3HHZ - chains A and K of the 11 polymer chains in the assembly; structure by X-ray diffraction, 3.50 A resolution.

[Chain A]
Molecule: Phosphoprotein
Source organism: Vesicular stomatitis Indiana virus
Notes: fragment: nucleocapsid-binding domain
UniProtKB: P04880 (PHOSP_VSIVM); residues 183-265 here = UniProt positions 183-265
Sequence (87 residues; each row starts with the number of its first residue):
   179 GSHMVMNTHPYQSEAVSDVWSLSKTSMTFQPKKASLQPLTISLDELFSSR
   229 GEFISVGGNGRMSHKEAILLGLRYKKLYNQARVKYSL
Not modelled in the structure: 179-192
Sequence notes: expression tag (179-182)
What the authors report for this chain:
  - post-translational modification sites: Ser-226, Ser-227 (citing earlier work)

[Chain K]
Molecule: Nucleoprotein
Source organism: Vesicular stomatitis Indiana virus
UniProtKB: Q77E03 (NCAP_VSIVN); residues 2-422 here = UniProt positions 2-422
Sequence (421 residues; row label = number of the first residue in the row):
     2 SVTVKRIIDNTVIVPKLPANEDPVEYPADYFRKSKEIPLYINTTKSLSDL
    52 RGYVYQGLKSGNVSIIHVNSYLYGALKDIRGKLDKDWSSFGINIGKAGDT
   102 IGIFDLVSLKALDGVLPDGVSDASRTSADDKWLPLYLLGLYRVGRTQMPE
   152 YRKKLMDGLTNQCKMINEQFEPLVPEGRDIFDVWGNDSNYTKIVAAVDMF
   202 FHMFKKHECASFRYGTIVSRFKDCAALATFGHLCKITGMSTEDVTTWILN
   252 REVADEMVQMMLPGQEIDKADSYMPYLIDFGLSSKSPYSSVKNPAFHFWG
   302 QLTALLLRSTRARNARQPDDIEYTSLTTAGLLYAYAVGSSADLAQQFCVG
   352 DNKYTPDDSTGGLTTNAPPQGRDVVEWLGWFEDQNRKPTPDMMQYAKRAV
   402 MSLQGLREKTIGKYAKSEFDK
Swiss-Prot annotation at these positions:
  - binding site (RNA): Arg-143, Tyr-152, Lys-206, Arg-214, Lys-286, Arg-317, Arg-408
  - mutagenesis: Ser-290 (S290W: Loss of RNA-binding)

[Interface between chain A and chain K]
Contacting residue pairs (26):
  Ser-213(A) with Thr-361(K)
  Leu-214(A) with Thr-361(K)
  Gln-215(A) with Thr-361(K); Gly-362(K)
  Leu-217(A) with Gly-363(K)
  Thr-218(A) with Leu-364(K)
  Ile-219(A) with Leu-364(K)
  Glu-223(A) with Leu-364(K)
  Lys-253(A) with Thr-365(K)
  Lys-254(A) with Asp-384(K); Gln-385(K); Asn-386(K)
  Leu-255(A) with Thr-366(K); Asp-384(K)
  Tyr-256(A) with Asp-384(K), hydrogen bond (backbone-side chain)
  Asn-257(A) with Gly-380(K); Glu-383(K); Asp-384(K), hydrogen bond (backbone-side chain)
  Gln-258(A) with Pro-370(K); Glu-377(K); Trp-381(K); Asp-384(K), hydrogen bond (backbone-side chain)
  Lys-262(A) with Gln-371(K), hydrogen bond; Glu-377(K), salt bridge
  Tyr-263(A) with Thr-361(K); Gly-362(K)
Also at the interface, not in a pair above, chain A (17 interface residues in all): Pro-216, Val-261
Also at the interface, not in a pair above, chain K (20 interface residues in all): Pro-357, Asp-358, Asn-367, Ala-368, Val-376
The authors on this interface:
  - interface residues, chain K: Lys-354(K)

[Summary]
17 residues of chain A face 20 of chain K across their interface, with 4 hydrogen bonds and 1 salt bridge.
Polar pairs include Lys-262(A)/Glu-377(K), Tyr-256(A)/Asp-384(K) and Asn-257(A)/Asp-384(K). UniProt lists 7
RNA-binding residues and one mutagenesis site on chain K. The paper reports the interface residue Lys-354(K);
modification sites Ser-226(A) and Ser-227(A).
Here chain A is Phosphoprotein and chain K is Nucleoprotein, both from Vesicular stomatitis Indiana virus.
Entry 3HHZ (Complex of the vesicular stomatitis virus nucleocapsid and the nucleocapsid-binding domain of the
phosphoprotein) was determined by X-ray diffraction (same publication as 3HHW).
